Entry 6U5U (electron microscopy, 2.80 A resolution); this record covers chains A and G.

Chain A:
Molecule: Fatty acid synthase subunit alpha
From: Saccharomyces cerevisiae
Notes: EC 2.3.1.86, 1.1.1.100, 2.3.1.41
UniProtKB: A0A140KF01 (A0A140KF01_YEASX); residue numbers follow UniProt; this construct covers 1-1887
Amino-acid sequence (1887 residues; row label = number of the first residue in the row):
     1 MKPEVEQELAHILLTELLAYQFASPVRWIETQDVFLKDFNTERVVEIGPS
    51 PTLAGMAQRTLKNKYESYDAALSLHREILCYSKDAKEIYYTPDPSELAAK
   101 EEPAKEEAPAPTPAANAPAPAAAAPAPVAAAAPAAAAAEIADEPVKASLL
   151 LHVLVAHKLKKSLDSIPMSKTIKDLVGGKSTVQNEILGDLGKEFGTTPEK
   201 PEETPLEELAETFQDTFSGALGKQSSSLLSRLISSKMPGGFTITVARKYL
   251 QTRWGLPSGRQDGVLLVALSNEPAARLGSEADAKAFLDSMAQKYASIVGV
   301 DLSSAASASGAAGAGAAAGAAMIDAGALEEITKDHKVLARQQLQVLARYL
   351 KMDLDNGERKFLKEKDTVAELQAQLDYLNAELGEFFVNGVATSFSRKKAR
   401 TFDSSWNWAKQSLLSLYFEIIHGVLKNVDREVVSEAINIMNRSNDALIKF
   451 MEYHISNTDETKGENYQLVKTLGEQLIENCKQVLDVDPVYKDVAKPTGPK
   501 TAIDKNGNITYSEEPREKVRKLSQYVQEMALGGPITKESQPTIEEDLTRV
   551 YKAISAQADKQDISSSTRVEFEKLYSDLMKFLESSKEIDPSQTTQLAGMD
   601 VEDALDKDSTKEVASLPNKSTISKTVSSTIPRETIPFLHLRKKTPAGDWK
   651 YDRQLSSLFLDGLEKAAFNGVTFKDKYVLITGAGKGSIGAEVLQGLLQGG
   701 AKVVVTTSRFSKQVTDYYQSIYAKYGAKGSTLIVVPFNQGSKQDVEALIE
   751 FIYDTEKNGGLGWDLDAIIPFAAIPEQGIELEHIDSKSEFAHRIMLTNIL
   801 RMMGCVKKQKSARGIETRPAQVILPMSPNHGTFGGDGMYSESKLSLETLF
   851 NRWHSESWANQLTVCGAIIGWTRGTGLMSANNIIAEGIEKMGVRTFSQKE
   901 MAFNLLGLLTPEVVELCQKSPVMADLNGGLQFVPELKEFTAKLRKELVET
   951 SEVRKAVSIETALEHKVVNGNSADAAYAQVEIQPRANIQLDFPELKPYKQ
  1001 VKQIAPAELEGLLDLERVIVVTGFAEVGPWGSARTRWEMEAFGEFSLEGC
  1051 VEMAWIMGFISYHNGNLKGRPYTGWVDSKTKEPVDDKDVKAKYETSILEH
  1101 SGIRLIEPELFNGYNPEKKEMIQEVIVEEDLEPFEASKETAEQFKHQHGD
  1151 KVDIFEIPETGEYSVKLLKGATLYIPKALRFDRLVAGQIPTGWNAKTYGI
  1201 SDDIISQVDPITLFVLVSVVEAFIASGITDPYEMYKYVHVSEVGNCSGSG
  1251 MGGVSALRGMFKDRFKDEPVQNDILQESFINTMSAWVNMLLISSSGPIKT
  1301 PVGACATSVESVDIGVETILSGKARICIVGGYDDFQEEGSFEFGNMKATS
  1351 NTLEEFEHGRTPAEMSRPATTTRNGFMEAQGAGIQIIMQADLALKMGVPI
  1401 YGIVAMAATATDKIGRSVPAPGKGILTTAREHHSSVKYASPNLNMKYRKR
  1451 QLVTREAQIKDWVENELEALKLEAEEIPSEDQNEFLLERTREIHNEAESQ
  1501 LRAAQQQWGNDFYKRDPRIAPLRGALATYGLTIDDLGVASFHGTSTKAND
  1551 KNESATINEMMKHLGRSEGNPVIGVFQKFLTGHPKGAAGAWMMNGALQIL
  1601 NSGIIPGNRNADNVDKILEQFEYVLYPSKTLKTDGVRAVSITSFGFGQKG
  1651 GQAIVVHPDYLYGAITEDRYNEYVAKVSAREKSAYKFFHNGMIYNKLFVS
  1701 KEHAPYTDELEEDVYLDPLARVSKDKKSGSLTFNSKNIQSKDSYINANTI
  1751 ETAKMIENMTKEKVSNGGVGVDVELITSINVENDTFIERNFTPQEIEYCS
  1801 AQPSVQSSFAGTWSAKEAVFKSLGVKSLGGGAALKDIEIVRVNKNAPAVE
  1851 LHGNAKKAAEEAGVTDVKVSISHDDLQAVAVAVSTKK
Unresolved in the structure: 95-139, 303-327, 539-599, 876-880, 1748-1887
Covalently attached groups: 4'-phosphopantetheine (PNS) linked to Ser180
Small-molecule neighbours:
  - NADP (NAP; NADP nicotinamide-adenine-dinucleotide phosphate): Gly682, Ala683, Gly684, Ser687, Ile688, Gly689, Thr707, Ser708, Arg709, Phe737, Asn738, Gln739, Gly740, Phe771, Ala772, Ala773, Ile774, Phe790, Ile794, Pro825, Met826, Ser827, Tyr839, Lys843, Ile869, Gly870, Thr872, Thr875
  - 4'-phosphopantetheine (PNS): Gly178, Pro1419, Ala1420

Chain G:
Molecule: Fatty acid synthase subunit beta
From: Saccharomyces cerevisiae
Notes: EC 2.3.1.86, 4.2.1.59, 1.3.1.9, 2.3.1.38, 2.3.1.39, 3.1.2.14
UniProtKB: P07149 (FAS1_YEAST); numbering as in UniProt (aligned over 1-2051)
Amino-acid sequence (2073 residues; each row starts with the number of its first residue):
     1 MDAYSTRPLTLSHGSLEHVLLVPTASFFIASQLQEQFNKILPEPTEGFAA
    51 DDEPTTPAELVGKFLGYVSSLVEPSKVGQFDQVLNLCLTEFENCYLEGND
   101 IHALAAKLLQENDTTLVKTKELIKNYITARIMAKRPFDKKSNSALFRAVG
   151 EGNAQLVAIFGGQGNTDDYFEELRDLYQTYHVLVGDLIKFSAETLSELIR
   201 TTLDAEKVFTQGLNILEWLENPSNTPDKDYLLSIPISCPLIGVIQLAHYV
   251 VTAKLLGFTPGELRSYLKGATGHSQGLVTAVAIAETDSWESFFVSVRKAI
   301 TVLFFIGVRCYEAYPNTSLPPSILEDSLENNEGVPSPMLSISNLTQEQVQ
   351 DYVNKTNSHLPAGKQVEISLVNGAKNLVVSGPPQSLYGLNLTLRKAKAPS
   401 GLDQSRIPFSERKLKFSNRFLPVASPFHSHLLVPASDLINKDLVKNNVSF
   451 NAKDIQIPVYDTFDGSDLRVLSGSISERIVDCIIRLPVKWETTTQFKATH
   501 ILDFGPGGASGLGVLTHRNKDGTGVRVIVAGTLDINPDDDYGFKQEIFDV
   551 TSNGLKKNPNWLEEYHPKLIKNKSGKIFVETKFSKLIGRPPLLVPGMTPC
   601 TVSPDFVAATTNAGYTIELAGGGYFSAAGMTAAIDSVVSQIEKGSTFGIN
   651 LIYVNPFMLQWGIPLIKELRSKGYPIQFLTIGAGVPSLEVASEYIETLGL
   701 KYLGLKPGSIDAISQVINIAKAHPNFPIALQWTGGRGGGHHSFEDAHTPM
   751 LQMYSKIRRHPNIMLIFGSGFGSADDTYPYLTGEWSTKFDYPPMPFDGFL
   801 FGSRVMIAKEVKTSPDAKKCIAACTGVPDDKWEQTYKKPTGGIVTVRSEM
   851 GEPIHKIATRGVMLWKEFDETIFNLPKNKLVPTLEAKRDYIISRLNADFQ
   901 KPWFATVNGQARDLATMTYEEVAKRLVELMFIRSTNSWFDVTWRTFTGDF
   951 LRRVEERFTKSKTLSLIQSYSLLDKPDEAIEKVFNAYPAAREQFLNAQDI
  1001 DHFLSMCQNPMQKPVPFVPVLDRRFEIFFKKDSLWQSEHLEAVVDQDVQR
  1051 TCILHGPVAAQFTKVIDEPIKSIMDGIHDGHIKKLLHQYYGDDESKIPAV
  1101 EYFGGESPVDVQSQVDSSSVSEDSAVFKATSSTDEESWFKALAGSEINWR
  1151 HASFLCSFITQDKMFVSNPIRKVFKPSQGMVVEISNGNTSSKTVVTLSEP
  1201 VQGELKPTVILKLLKENIIQMEMIENRTMDGKPVSLPLLYNFNPDNGFAP
  1251 ISEVMEDRNQRIKEMYWKLWIDEPFNLDFDPRDVIKGKDFEITAKEVYDF
  1301 THAVGNNCEDFVSRPDRTMLAPMDFAIVVGWRAIIKAIFPNTVDGDLLKL
  1351 VHLSNGYKMIPGAKPLQVGDVVSTTAVIESVVNQPTGKIVDVVGTLSRNG
  1401 KPVMEVTSSFFYRGNYTDFENTFQKTVEPVYQMHIKTSKDIAVLRSKEWF
  1451 QLDDEDFDLLNKTLTFETETEVTFKNANIFSSVKCFGPIKVELPTKETVE
  1501 IGIVDYEAGASHGNPVVDFLKRNGSTLEQKVNLENPIPIAVLDSYTPSTN
  1551 EPYARVSGDLNPIHVSRHFASYANLPGTITHGMFSSASVRALIENWAADS
  1601 VSSRVRGYTCQFVDMVLPNTALKTSIQHVGMINGRKLIKFETRNEDDVVV
  1651 LTGEAEIEQPVTTFVFTGQGSQEQGMGMDLYKTSKAAQDVWNRADNHFKD
  1701 TYGFSILDIVINNPVNLTIHFGGEKGKRIRENYSAMIFETIVDGKLKTEK
  1751 IFKEINEHSTSYTFRSEKGLLSATQFTQPALTLMEKAAFEDLKSKGLIPA
  1801 DATFAGHSLGEYAALASLADVMSIESLVEVVFYRGMTMQVAVPRDELGRS
  1851 NYGMIAINPGRVAASFSQEALQYVVERVGKRTGWLVEIVNYNVENQQYVA
  1901 AGDLRALDTVTNVLNFIKLQKIDIIELQKSLSLEEVEGHLFEIIDEASKK
  1951 SAVKPRPLKLERGFACIPLVGISVPFHSTYLMNGVKPFKSFLKKNIIKEN
  2001 VKVARLAGKYIPNLTAKPFQVTKEYFQDVYDLTGSEPIKEIIDNWEKYEQ
  2051 SDYKDHDGDYKDHDIDYKDDDDK
Unresolved in the structure: 1-4, 1110-1122, 2051-2073
Construct notes: expression tag (2052-2073)
Small-molecule neighbours:
  - FMN (flavin mononucleotide): Pro595, Gly596, Met597, Thr598, Pro599, Cys600, Asn650, Ile652, Gly682, Ala683, Lys706, Thr733, Arg736, Gly737, Gly738, Gly739, Gly768, Ser769, Gly770, Phe771, Leu800, Gly802, Ser803, Met806, Leu1054, His1055, Gly1056, Ala1059
  - NADP (NAP; NADP nicotinamide-adenine-dinucleotide phosphate): Thr598, Gly622, Phe625, Ile652, Phe657, Trp661, Ala683, Gly739, His740, His741, Glu849, Ile854, Met1011, Gln1012, Lys1013, Pro1014, Lys1030, Lys1031, Asp1032, Ser1033, Leu1034, Leu1054

How chain A and chain G interact:
Residue-residue contacts - 213 pairs, chain A then chain G:
  Met1(A) - Lys2047(G)
  Met1(A) - Tyr2048(G)
  Met1(A) - Gln2050(G)
  Lys2(A) - Gln2050(G)
  Val5(A) - Lys2047(G)
  Glu6(A) - Val2021(G)
  Gln7(A) - Lys1998(G)
  Gln7(A) - Val2001(G)
  Gln7(A) - Lys2002(G)
  Glu8(A) - Lys1998(G)
  Leu9(A) - Phe2026(G)  hydrophobic
  Leu9(A) - Ile2041(G)  hydrophobic
  Leu9(A) - Trp2045(G)  hydrophobic
  Ala10(A) - Val2021(G)  hydrophobic
  His11(A) - Ile1996(G)
  His11(A) - Lys1998(G)
  His11(A) - Val2001(G)
  Ile12(A) - Ile2041(G)  hydrophobic
  Leu13(A) - Phe2019(G)  hydrophobic
  Leu13(A) - Tyr2025(G)  hydrophobic
  Leu13(A) - Phe2026(G)  hydrophobic
  Leu14(A) - Leu2006(G)  hydrophobic
  Thr15(A) - Lys1989(G)
  Thr15(A) - Lys1993(G)
  Thr15(A) - Ile1996(G)
  Glu16(A) - Lys1989(G)  salt bridge
  Glu16(A) - Pro2037(G)
  Glu16(A) - Ile2038(G)
  Leu17(A) - Leu2014(G)  hydrophobic
  Leu17(A) - Phe2019(G)  hydrophobic
  Leu17(A) - Val2029(G)  hydrophobic
  Leu18(A) - Tyr1812(G)  hydrophobic
  Leu18(A) - Leu1815(G)  hydrophobic
  Ala19(A) - Lys1989(G)
  Tyr20(A) - Lys1986(G)
  Tyr20(A) - Lys1989(G)
  Tyr20(A) - Thr2033(G)
  Tyr20(A) - Ser2035(G)
  Tyr20(A) - Pro2037(G)
  Gln21(A) - Ser1808(G)
  Gln21(A) - Glu1811(G)  hydrogen bond
  Gln21(A) - Tyr1812(G)  hydrogen bond
  Gln21(A) - Arg1834(G)  hydrogen bond
  Gln21(A) - His1977(G)  hydrogen bond
  Phe22(A) - Arg1834(G)
  Phe22(A) - Thr1837(G)
  Phe22(A) - Met1838(G)  hydrophobic
  Phe22(A) - His1977(G)  hydrogen bond (backbone-backbone)
  Phe22(A) - Leu1981(G)  hydrophobic
  Phe22(A) - Gly1984(G)
  Phe22(A) - Val1985(G)  hydrophobic
  Ala23(A) - His1977(G)
  Ala23(A) - Ser1978(G)  hydrogen bond (backbone-backbone)
  Ala23(A) - Thr1979(G)
  Ala23(A) - Leu1981(G)
  Ala23(A) - Met1982(G)  hydrophobic
  Ala23(A) - Val1985(G)  hydrophobic
  Ser24(A) - His1977(G)
  Ser24(A) - Leu2014(G)
  Pro25(A) - Val1889(G)
  Pro25(A) - Asn2013(G)
  Val26(A) - Val1889(G)  hydrogen bond (backbone-backbone)
  Val26(A) - Asn1890(G)
  Val26(A) - Tyr1891(G)  hydrogen bond (backbone-backbone)
  Val26(A) - His1977(G)
  Val26(A) - Asn2013(G)
  Arg27(A) - Tyr1891(G)
  Arg27(A) - Asn2013(G)  hydrogen bond (backbone-backbone)
  Arg27(A) - Leu2014(G)  hydrogen bond (side chain-backbone)
  Arg27(A) - Thr2015(G)
  Arg27(A) - Ala2016(G)
  Arg27(A) - Lys2017(G)
  Arg27(A) - Leu2032(G)
  Trp28(A) - Val1665(G)  hydrophobic
  Trp28(A) - Tyr1891(G)  hydrogen bond (backbone-backbone)
  Trp28(A) - Asn1892(G)
  Ile29(A) - Tyr1891(G)  hydrogen bond (backbone-backbone)
  Ile29(A) - Asn1892(G)
  Ile29(A) - Val1893(G)  hydrophobic
  Ile29(A) - Glu1894(G)
  Glu30(A) - Ala2016(G)
  Glu30(A) - Lys2017(G)  salt bridge
  Thr31(A) - Ile2011(G)
  Thr31(A) - Pro2012(G)
  Thr31(A) - Ala2016(G)
  Val34(A) - Ala2016(G)
  Val34(A) - Pro2018(G)  hydrophobic
  Phe35(A) - Thr1663(G)
  Phe35(A) - Ile2011(G)  hydrophobic
  Phe39(A) - Val1661(G)
  Phe39(A) - Gly2008(G)
  Thr41(A) - Val1661(G)
  Thr41(A) - Thr1662(G)
  Thr41(A) - Thr1663(G)  hydrogen bond
  Glu42(A) - Pro1660(G)
  Glu42(A) - Val1661(G)  hydrogen bond (backbone-backbone)
  Arg43(A) - Pro1660(G)
  Arg43(A) - Val1661(G)  hydrogen bond (backbone-backbone)
  Arg43(A) - Thr1662(G)
  Arg43(A) - Thr1663(G)  hydrogen bond (backbone-backbone)
  Val44(A) - Thr1663(G)
  Val45(A) - Thr1663(G)  hydrogen bond (backbone-backbone)
  Val45(A) - Phe1664(G)
  Val45(A) - Val1665(G)  hydrogen bond (backbone-backbone)
  Glu46(A) - Val1665(G)
  Glu46(A) - Thr1667(G)
  Ile47(A) - Val1665(G)  hydrogen bond (backbone-backbone)
  Ile47(A) - Phe1666(G)  hydrophobic
  Ile47(A) - Thr1667(G)  hydrogen bond (backbone-backbone)
  Ile47(A) - Glu1785(G)
  Gly48(A) - Thr1667(G)
  Gly48(A) - Met1784(G)
  Gly48(A) - Glu1785(G)
  Pro49(A) - Thr1667(G)
  Pro49(A) - Ser1671(G)
  Pro49(A) - Glu1673(G)
  Pro49(A) - Met1676(G)  hydrophobic
  Pro49(A) - Leu1781(G)  hydrophobic
  Pro49(A) - Met1784(G)
  Ser50(A) - Ser1671(G)
  Leu53(A) - Val1665(G)  hydrophobic
  Leu53(A) - Phe1666(G)
  Leu53(A) - Thr1667(G)
  Met56(A) - His1807(G)
  Met56(A) - Asn1892(G)  hydrogen bond
  Met56(A) - Val1893(G)
  Arg59(A) - Val1893(G)
  Arg59(A) - Gln1896(G)
  Arg59(A) - Gln1897(G)
  Thr60(A) - Val1893(G)
  Lys64(A) - Glu1894(G)
  Tyr81(A) - Leu1680(G)
  Tyr81(A) - Asp1791(G)
  Tyr81(A) - Leu1792(G)  hydrophobic
  Ile88(A) - Leu1797(G)
  Tyr89(A) - Asp1791(G)  hydrogen bond
  Tyr89(A) - Leu1792(G)  hydrophobic
  Tyr90(A) - Leu1533(G)
  Tyr90(A) - Lys1636(G)
  Tyr90(A) - Gln1659(G)  hydrogen bond
  Thr91(A) - Leu1533(G)
  Thr91(A) - Glu1534(G)
  Thr91(A) - Asn1535(G)
  Pro92(A) - Asn1535(G)
  Pro92(A) - Ile1537(G)
  Glu952(A) - Lys1439(G)
  Val953(A) - Lys1439(G)
  Ala956(A) - Lys1439(G)
  Ala956(A) - Val1443(G)  hydrophobic
  Val957(A) - Val1443(G)  hydrophobic
  Val957(A) - Ser1446(G)
  Glu960(A) - Ser1446(G)
  Glu960(A) - Lys1447(G)  salt bridge
  Thr961(A) - Lys1447(G)
  Leu963(A) - Arg1522(G)
  Glu964(A) - Phe1519(G)
  Val967(A) - Ser1511(G)
  Val967(A) - His1512(G)  hydrogen bond (backbone-backbone)
  Val967(A) - Gly1513(G)  hydrogen bond (backbone-backbone)
  Val967(A) - Pro1515(G)  hydrophobic
  Val967(A) - Asp1518(G)
  Val968(A) - Tyr1506(G)
  Val968(A) - Ala1510(G)
  Val968(A) - Ser1511(G)
  Val968(A) - His1512(G)  hydrogen bond (backbone-backbone)
  Asn969(A) - His1512(G)
  Gly970(A) - His1512(G)
  Gln979(A) - Leu964(G)
  Gln979(A) - Gln968(G)
  Val980(A) - Arg952(G)
  Val980(A) - Leu964(G)
  Val980(A) - Ser965(G)  hydrogen bond (backbone-side chain)
  Val980(A) - Ile967(G)
  Val980(A) - Gln968(G)  hydrogen bond (backbone-side chain)
  Glu981(A) - Lys962(G)  salt bridge
  Glu981(A) - Thr963(G)  hydrogen bond (side chain-backbone)
  Glu981(A) - Leu964(G)
  Glu981(A) - Ser965(G)
  Ile982(A) - Glu955(G)
  Ile982(A) - Lys962(G)
  Ile982(A) - Thr963(G)  hydrogen bond (backbone-backbone)
  Ile982(A) - Ser965(G)
  Gln983(A) - Glu956(G)
  Gln983(A) - Lys962(G)
  Pro984(A) - Glu956(G)
  Pro984(A) - Thr959(G)
  Pro984(A) - Lys960(G)
  Pro984(A) - Ser961(G)
  Pro984(A) - Lys962(G)
  Arg985(A) - Glu956(G)  salt bridge
  Arg985(A) - Arg957(G)
  Ala986(A) - Arg957(G)  hydrogen bond (backbone-side chain)
  Asn987(A) - Arg957(G)
  Tyr1062(A) - Gln998(G)
  Tyr1062(A) - Asp1001(G)  hydrogen bond
  Asn1064(A) - Asp1001(G)  hydrogen bond
  Thr1073(A) - Gln998(G)
  Thr1073(A) - Asp1001(G)
  Thr1073(A) - His1002(G)
  Thr1073(A) - Ser1005(G)
  Trp1075(A) - Gln998(G)  hydrogen bond
  Lys1682(A) - Glu992(G)
  Lys1682(A) - Phe994(G)
  Tyr1685(A) - Gln993(G)  hydrogen bond
  Tyr1685(A) - Phe994(G)
  Tyr1685(A) - Leu995(G)
  Tyr1685(A) - Asn996(G)
  Lys1686(A) - Ala915(G)
  His1689(A) - Asn996(G)  hydrogen bond
  His1689(A) - Ala997(G)
  Asn1690(A) - Ala997(G)
  Ile1693(A) - Ala997(G)  hydrophobic
  Ile1693(A) - Gln998(G)
Also at the interface, not in a pair above, chain A (95 interface residues in all): Gln32, Asn40, Thr52, His75, Glu949, Gln989, Glu1048, Arg1070, Pro1071, Gly1074, Lys1087
Also at the interface, not in a pair above, chain G (138 interface residues in all): Thr916, Tyr987, Asn1009, Ala1442, Asn1514, Asp1599, His1628, Met1631, Gln1672, Ala1788, Thr1803, Ala1805, Gly1806, Val1821, Glu1887, Ile1888, Tyr1898, Phe1988, Leu1992, Val2003, Gln2020, Glu2036

In short:
Chain A and chain G form an interface of 95 and 138 residues respectively, with 36 hydrogen bonds and 5 salt
bridges. Polar contacts include Glu16(A)-Lys1989(G), Glu30(A)-Lys2017(G) and Glu960(A)-Lys1447(G). Chain A
binds NADP. Ligands of chain G: flavin mononucleotide and NADP.
Chain A is Fatty acid synthase subunit alpha and chain G is Fatty acid synthase subunit beta, both from
Saccharomyces cerevisiae; the structure, Electron cryomicroscopy Structure of S. cerevisiae FAS in the
KS-stalled state, was determined by electron microscopy together with 6U5T, 6U5V and 6U5W from the same study.
